Entry 6XJV (electron microscopy, 4.17 A resolution (low resolution: residue-level contacts below are approximate; hydrogen-bond / salt-bridge calls are withheld)); this record covers chains S and T of the 20 polymer chains in the assembly.

[Chain S]
Molecule: Calcium uptake protein 1, mitochondrial
Source organism: Homo sapiens
UniProt: Q9BPX6 (MICU1_HUMAN); residues 1-476 here = UniProt positions 1-476
Amino-acid sequence (476 residues; numbered 1 to 476; the number before each row is that of its first residue):
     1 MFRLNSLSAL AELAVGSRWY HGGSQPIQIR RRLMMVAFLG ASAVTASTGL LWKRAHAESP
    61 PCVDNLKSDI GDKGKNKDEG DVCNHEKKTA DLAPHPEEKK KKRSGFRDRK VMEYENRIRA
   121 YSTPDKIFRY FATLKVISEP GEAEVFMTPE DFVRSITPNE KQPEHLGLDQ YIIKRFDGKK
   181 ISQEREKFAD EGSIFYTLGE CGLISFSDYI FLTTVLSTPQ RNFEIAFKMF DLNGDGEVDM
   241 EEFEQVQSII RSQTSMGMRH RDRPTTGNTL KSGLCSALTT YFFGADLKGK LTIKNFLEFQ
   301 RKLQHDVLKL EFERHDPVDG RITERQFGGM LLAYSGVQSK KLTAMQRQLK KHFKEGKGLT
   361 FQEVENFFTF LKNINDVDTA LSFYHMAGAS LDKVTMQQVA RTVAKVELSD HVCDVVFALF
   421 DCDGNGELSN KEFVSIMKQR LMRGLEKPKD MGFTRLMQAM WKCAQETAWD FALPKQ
Unresolved in the structure: 1-107, 136-144, 159-192, 253-275, 444-476
Curated features (UniProtKB/Swiss-Prot):
  - region: Lys99 to Lys110 (Polybasic region), Lys126 to Arg129 (K/R-ring), Arg259 to Arg263 (K/R-ring), Arg455 to Gln465 (C-helix region)
  - binding site (Ca(2+)): Asp231, Asn233, Asp235, Glu237, Glu242, Asp421, Asp423, Asn425, Glu427, Glu432
  - modified residue: Ser122 (Phosphoserine), Arg455 (Asymmetric dimethylarginine)
  - natural variant: Arg18 to Gln476 (deletion: In MPXPS), Arg129 to Gln476 (deletion: In MPXPS), Arg129 (R129P: In MPXPS; uncertain significance), Arg185 (deletion: In MPXPS)
  - mutagenesis: Lys99 to Arg103 (Abolishes interaction with EMRE/SMDT1), Lys99 to Lys102 (Abolishes interaction with EMRE/SMDT1 while maintaining interaction with MICU2), Phe106 (F106A: Slightly decreased ability to inhibit MCU channel activity in absence of calcium), Tyr114 (Y114A: Decreased ability to inhibit MCU channel activity in absence of calcium), Arg117 (R117A: Slightly decreased ability to inhibit MCU channel activity in absence of calcium), Arg119 (R119E: Impaired interaction with MCU; R119K: Does not affect interaction with MCU), Tyr121 (Y121A: Decreased ability to inhibit MCU channel activity in absence of calcium), Lys126 to Arg129 (Abolished ability to inhibit MCU channel activity in absence of calcium; when associated with 259-E--E-263), Lys126 (K126A: Abolished ability to inhibit MCU channel activity in absence of calcium; K126E: Abolished ability to inhibit MCU in absence of calcium), Arg129 (R129A: Decreased ability to inhibit MCU channel activity in absence of calcium), Arg154 (R154K: Does not affect interaction with MCU; R154Q: Impaired interaction with MCU), Arg221 (R221A: Abolishes homooligomerization), 14 further mutagenesis entries in UniProt

[Chain T]
Molecule: Calcium uptake protein 2, mitochondrial
Source organism: Homo sapiens
UniProt: Q8IYU8 (MICU2_HUMAN); residue numbers follow UniProt; this construct covers 1-434
Amino-acid sequence (434 residues; row label = number of the first residue in the row):
     1 MAAAAGSCAR VAAWGGKLRR GLAVSRQAVR SPGPLAAAVA GAALAGAGAA WHHSRVSVAA
    61 RDGSFTVSAQ KNVEHGIIYI GKPSLRKQRF MQFSSLEHEG EYYMTPRDFL FSVMFEQMER
   121 KTSVKKLTKK DIEDTLSGIQ TAGCGSTFFR DLGDKGLISY TEYLFLLTIL TKPHSGFHVA
   181 FKMLDTDGNE MIEKREFFKL QKIISKQDDL MTVKTNETGY QEAIVKEPEI NTTLQMRFFG
   241 KRGQRKLHYK EFRRFMENLQ TEIQEMEFLQ FSKGLSFMRK EDFAEWLLFF TNTENKDIYW
   301 KNVREKLSAG ESISLDEFKS FCHFTTHLED FAIAMQMFSL AHRPVRLAEF KRAVKVATGQ
   361 ELSNNILDTV FKIFDLDGDE CLSHEEFLGV LKNRMHRGLW VPQHQSIQEY WKCVKKESIK
   421 GVKEVWKQAG KGLF
Unresolved in the structure: 1-84, 119-121, 209-229, 400-434
Curated features (UniProtKB/Swiss-Prot):
  - binding site (Ca(2+)): Asp185, Asp187, Asn189, Met191, Glu193, Glu196, Asp375, Asp377, Asp379, Cys381, Glu386
  - modified residue: Ser205 (Phosphoserine)
  - mutagenesis: Arg107 (R107E: Does not affect its ability to regulate the activity of MCU; when associated with 120-E-E-121 and R-154), Arg120 to Lys121 (Does not affect its ability to regulate the activity of MCU; when associated with E-107 and R-154), Asp154 (D154R: Does not affect its ability to regulate the activity of MCU; when associated with E-107 and 120-E-E-121), Lys172 (K172A: Does not affect interaction with MICU1), Asp185 (D185A: Abolishes mitochondrial Ca(2+) uptake; when associated with A-375 and A-386. In EF1(mut); decreased calcium-binding and abolished ability to interact with MICU1 when associated with K-196), Glu196 (E196K: In EF1(mut); decreased calcium-binding and abolished ability to interact with MICU1 when associated with A-185), Lys206 (K206A: Does not affect interaction with MICU2), Glu329 (E329A: Does not affect interaction with MICU1), Gln336 (Q336A: Decreased interaction with MICU1), Arg352 (R352A: Abolished interaction with MICU1; R352E: Abilished interaction with MICU1 and ability to regulate the activity of MCU), Asp375 (D375A: Abolishes mitochondrial Ca(2+) uptake; when associated with A-185 and A-386), Glu386 (E386A: Abolishes mitochondrial Ca(2+) uptake; when associated with A-185 and A-375)

[Interface between chain S and chain T]
Contacting residue pairs (35):
  Thr214(S) with Met337(T)
  Arg221(S) with Ser175(T)
  Asn222(S) with Asp330(T); Ile333(T)
  Ile225(S) with Asp330(T); Ile333(T); Val356(T)
  Lys228(S) with Arg352(T); Val356(T)
  Met229(S) with Ala334(T); Arg352(T)
  Phe230(S) with Arg352(T)
  Asp231(S) with Arg352(T)
  Leu232(S) with Arg352(T)
  Ile249(S) with Phe338(T)
  Ile250(S) with Ala341(T)
  Asn375(S) with Glu329(T)
  Thr379(S) with Lys172(T)
  Phe383(S) with Phe165(T); Thr168(T); Leu200(T)
  Tyr384(S) with Ile203(T)
  Met386(S) with Leu164(T); Leu167(T); Thr168(T)
  Ala387(S) with Leu164(T); Gln207(T)
  Gly388(S) with Gln207(T)
  Thr395(S) with Met183(T)
  Gln398(S) with Met183(T)
  Val399(S) with Met183(T)
  Val403(S) with Val179(T)
  Glu427(S) with Lys206(T)
  Met442(S) with Glu329(T); Gln336(T)
Other interface residues (no listed pair), chain S (29 interface residues in all): Ile210, Ser252, Ala380, Ser382, Thr402
Other interface residues (no listed pair), chain T (27 interface residues in all): Arg86, Gly176, Lys182, Leu184, Lys392

[Overview]
The interface between chain S and chain T involves 29 residues on one side and 27 on the other. UniProt lists
10 Ca2+-binding residues and 40 mutagenesis sites on chain S; 11 Ca2+-binding residues and 13 mutagenesis
sites on chain T.
Chain S is Calcium uptake protein 1, mitochondrial and chain T is Calcium uptake protein 2, mitochondrial,
both from Homo sapiens; the structure, MCU holocomplex in High-calcium state, was determined by electron
microscopy, deposited together with 6XJX.
